PDB entry 4ECY | X-ray diffraction, 1.94 A resolution | chains A and P of the 3 polymer chains in the assembly

== Chain A ==
Molecule: DNA polymerase eta
Source organism: Homo sapiens
Notes: EC 2.7.7.7; fragment: Catalytic core
UniProtKB: Q9Y253 (POLH_HUMAN); numbering as in UniProt (aligned over 1-432)
Amino-acid sequence (435 residues; numbered -2 to 432; the number before each row is that of its first residue; numbers below 1 keep their minus sign (Gly-2 is residue -2)):
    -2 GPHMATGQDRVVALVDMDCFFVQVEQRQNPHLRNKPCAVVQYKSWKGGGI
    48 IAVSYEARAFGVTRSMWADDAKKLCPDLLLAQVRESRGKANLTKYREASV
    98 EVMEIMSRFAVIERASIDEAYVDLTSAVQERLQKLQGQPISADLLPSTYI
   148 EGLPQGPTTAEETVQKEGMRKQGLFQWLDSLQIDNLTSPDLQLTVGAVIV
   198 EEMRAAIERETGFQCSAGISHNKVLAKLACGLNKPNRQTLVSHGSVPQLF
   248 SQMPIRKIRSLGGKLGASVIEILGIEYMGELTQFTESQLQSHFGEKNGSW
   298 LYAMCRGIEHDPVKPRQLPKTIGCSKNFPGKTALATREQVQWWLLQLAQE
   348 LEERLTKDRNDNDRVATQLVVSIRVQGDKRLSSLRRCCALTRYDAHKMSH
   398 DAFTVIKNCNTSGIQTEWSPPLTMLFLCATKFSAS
Unresolved in the structure: 155-159
Differences from the reference sequence: expression tag (-2 to 0)
Metal / ion sites: Ca2+: Asp13, Met14, Asp115 (together with 2'-deoxyadenosine 5'-triphosphate)
Small-molecule neighbours: 2'-deoxyadenosine 5'-triphosphate (DTP): Asp13, Met14, Asp15, Cys16, Phe17, Phe18, Ile48, Ala49, Tyr52, Arg55, Arg61, Ile114, Asp115, Glu116, Lys231
From the paper describing this entry:
  - mutagenesis - S113A: unchanged catalytic activity

== Chain P ==
Molecule: 8-nt DNA strand
Sequence (8 nucleotides; each row starts with the number of its first residue):
     1 AGCGTCAT

== Chain A / chain P interface ==
Contacting residue pairs - 22 pairs, chain A then chain P:
  Ser113(A) - DT8(P)  hydrogen bond to the phosphate
  Asp115(A) - DT8(P)  phosphate contact
  Glu116(A) - DT8(P)  sugar contact
  Lys224(A) - DT8(P)  salt bridge to the phosphate
  Ile255(A) - DA7(P)  phosphate contact
  Arg256(A) - DA7(P)  phosphate contact
  Ser257(A) - DC6(P)  phosphate contact
  Ser257(A) - DA7(P)  hydrogen bond to the phosphate
  Leu258(A) - DA7(P)  phosphate contact
  Gly259(A) - DA7(P)  hydrogen bond to the phosphate
  Gly260(A) - DC6(P)  phosphate contact
  Gly260(A) - DA7(P)  phosphate contact
  Lys261(A) - DT5(P)  salt bridge to the phosphate
  Lys261(A) - DC6(P)  hydrogen bond to the phosphate
  Leu262(A) - DC6(P)  hydrogen bond to the phosphate
  Arg377(A) - DC3(P)  phosphate contact
  Arg377(A) - DG4(P)  salt bridge to the phosphate
  Leu381(A) - DC3(P)  phosphate contact
  Arg382(A) - DG2(P)  salt bridge to the phosphate
  Arg382(A) - DC3(P)  hydrogen bond to the phosphate
  Arg383(A) - DG2(P)  phosphate contact
  Cys384(A) - DG2(P)  hydrogen bond to the phosphate
Other interface residues (no listed pair), chain A (20 interface residues in all): Ile114, Ser379, Ser380
Other interface residues (no listed pair), chain P (8 interface residues in all): DA1

== In short ==
20 residues of chain A face 8 of chain P across their interface; the contacts include 7 hydrogen bonds and 4
salt bridges. Among the polar pairs are Ser113(A)-DT8(P), Ser257(A)-DA7(P) and Gly259(A)-DA7(P). Chain A binds
2'-deoxyadenosine 5'-triphosphate. Asp13(A), Met14(A) and Asp115(A) coordinate Ca2+. The paper reports that
S113A of chain A leaves catalytic activity unchanged.
Chain A is DNA polymerase eta (Homo sapiens) and chain P is an 8-nt DNA strand; the structure, Human DNA
polymerase eta - DNA ternary complex: AT crystal at pH 6.0 (Na+ MES) with ..., was determined by X-ray
diffraction, deposited together with 4ECQ, 4ECR, 4ECS, 4ECT, 4ECU, 4ECV and 10 further entries.
